6M6I - chains A and L of the 17 polymer chains in the assembly; structure by electron microscopy, 4.05 A resolution (low resolution: residue-level contacts below are approximate; hydrogen-bond / salt-bridge calls are withheld).

== Chain A ==
Protein: Major capsid protein
Organism: Human herpesvirus 2
Reference sequence: P89442 (MCP_HHV2H); residue numbers follow UniProt; this construct covers 1-1374
Amino-acid sequence (1374 residues; numbered 1 to 1374; the number before each row is that of its first residue):
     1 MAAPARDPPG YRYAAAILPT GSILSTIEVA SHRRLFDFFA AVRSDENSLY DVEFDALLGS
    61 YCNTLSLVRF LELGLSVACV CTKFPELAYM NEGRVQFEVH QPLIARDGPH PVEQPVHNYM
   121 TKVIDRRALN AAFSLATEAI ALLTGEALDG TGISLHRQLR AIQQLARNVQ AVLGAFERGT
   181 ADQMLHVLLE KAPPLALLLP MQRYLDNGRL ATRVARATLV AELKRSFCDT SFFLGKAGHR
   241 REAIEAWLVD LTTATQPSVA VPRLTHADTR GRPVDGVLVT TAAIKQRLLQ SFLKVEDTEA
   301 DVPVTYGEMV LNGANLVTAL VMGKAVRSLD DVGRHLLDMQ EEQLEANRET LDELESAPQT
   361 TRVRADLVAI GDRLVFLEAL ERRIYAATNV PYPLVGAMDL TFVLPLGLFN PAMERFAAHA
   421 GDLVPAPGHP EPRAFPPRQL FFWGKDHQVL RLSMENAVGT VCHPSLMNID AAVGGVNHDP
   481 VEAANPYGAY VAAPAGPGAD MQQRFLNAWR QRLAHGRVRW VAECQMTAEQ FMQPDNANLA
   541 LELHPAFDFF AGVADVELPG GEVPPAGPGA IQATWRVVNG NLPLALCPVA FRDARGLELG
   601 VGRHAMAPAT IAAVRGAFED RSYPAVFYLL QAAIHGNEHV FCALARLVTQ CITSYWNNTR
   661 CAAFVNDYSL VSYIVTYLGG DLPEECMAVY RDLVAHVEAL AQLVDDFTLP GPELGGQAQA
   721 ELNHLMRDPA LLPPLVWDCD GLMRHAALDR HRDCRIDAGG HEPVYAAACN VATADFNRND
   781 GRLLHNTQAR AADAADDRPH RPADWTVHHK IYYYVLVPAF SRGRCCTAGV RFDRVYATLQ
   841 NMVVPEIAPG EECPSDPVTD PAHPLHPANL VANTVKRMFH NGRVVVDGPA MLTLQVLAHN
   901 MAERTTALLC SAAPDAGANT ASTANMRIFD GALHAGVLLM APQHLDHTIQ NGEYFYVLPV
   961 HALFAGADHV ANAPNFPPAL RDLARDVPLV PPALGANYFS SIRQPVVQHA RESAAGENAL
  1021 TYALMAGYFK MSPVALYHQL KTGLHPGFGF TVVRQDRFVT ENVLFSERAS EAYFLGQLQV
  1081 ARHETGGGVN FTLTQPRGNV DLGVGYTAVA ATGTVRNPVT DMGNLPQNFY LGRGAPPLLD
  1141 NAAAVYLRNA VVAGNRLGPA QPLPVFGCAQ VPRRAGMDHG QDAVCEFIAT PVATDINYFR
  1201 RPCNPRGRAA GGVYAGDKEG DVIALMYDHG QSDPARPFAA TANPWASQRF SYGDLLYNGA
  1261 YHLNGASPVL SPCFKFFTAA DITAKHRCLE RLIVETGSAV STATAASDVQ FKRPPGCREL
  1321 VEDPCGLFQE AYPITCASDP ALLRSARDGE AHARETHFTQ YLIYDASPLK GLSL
Disordered / not traced: 1-21, 209-211
Disulfides: C754-C910

== Chain L ==
Protein: Small capsomere-interacting protein
Organism: Human herpesvirus 2
Reference sequence: G9I257 (G9I257_HHV2); numbering as in UniProt (aligned over 1-112)
Amino-acid sequence (112 residues; row label = number of the first residue in the row):
     1 MAAPQFHRPS TITADNVRAL GMRGLVLATN NAQFIMDNSY PHPHGTQGAV REFLRGQAAA
    61 LTDLGVTHAN NTFAPQPMFA GDAAAEWLRP SFGLKRTYSP FVVRDPKTPS TP
Disordered / not traced: 1-2, 104-112

== How chain A and chain L interact ==
Contacting residue pairs (41):
  R834(A) with E86(L); W87(L); L88(L); R89(L); P90(L)
  A837(A) with L88(L); R89(L)
  T838(A) with P90(L); F92(L)
  P867(A) with F73(L); Y98(L); S99(L)
  A868(A) with F73(L)
  L870(A) with Y98(L)
  N873(A) with R89(L); P90(L); S91(L); F92(L)
  T874(A) with F92(L)
  R877(A) with L94(L)
  M878(A) with F92(L)
  H880(A) with K95(L); T97(L); Y98(L)
  N881(A) with G93(L); K95(L)
  R883(A) with T97(L); Y98(L)
  H947(A) with M78(L); F79(L); A80(L)
  T948(A) with S91(L); F92(L); G93(L); K95(L)
  Q950(A) with A80(L); G81(L); S91(L)
  E953(A) with P90(L)
  Y954(A) with P90(L); F92(L)
Interface residues without a listed pair, chain A (23 interface residues in all): D833, N841, V858, A872, I949
Interface residues without a listed pair, chain L (22 interface residues in all): Q76, P77, D82, A83

== Summary ==
The interface between chain A and chain L involves 23 residues on one side and 22 on the other.
Here chain A is Major capsid protein and chain L is Small capsomere-interacting protein, both from Human
herpesvirus 2. Entry 6M6I (Structure of HSV2 B-capsid portal vertex) was determined by electron microscopy
together with 6M6G and 6M6H from the same study.
